8EGB - chains B and I of the 8 polymer chains in the assembly; structure by electron microscopy, 3.80 A resolution.

== Chain B ==
Molecule: template DNA
Sequence (32 nucleotides; row label = number of the first residue in the row):
     1 TCTGAATTTA CGGGCGCAAC TATGCCGGAC GC
Not modelled in the structure: 32

== Chain I ==
Name: DNA-directed RNA polymerase subunit beta
From: Escherichia coli
Notes: EC 2.7.7.6
UniProtKB: P0A8V4 (RPOB_ECO57); residues 1-1342 here = UniProt positions 1-1342
Sequence (1342 residues; each row starts with the number of its first residue):
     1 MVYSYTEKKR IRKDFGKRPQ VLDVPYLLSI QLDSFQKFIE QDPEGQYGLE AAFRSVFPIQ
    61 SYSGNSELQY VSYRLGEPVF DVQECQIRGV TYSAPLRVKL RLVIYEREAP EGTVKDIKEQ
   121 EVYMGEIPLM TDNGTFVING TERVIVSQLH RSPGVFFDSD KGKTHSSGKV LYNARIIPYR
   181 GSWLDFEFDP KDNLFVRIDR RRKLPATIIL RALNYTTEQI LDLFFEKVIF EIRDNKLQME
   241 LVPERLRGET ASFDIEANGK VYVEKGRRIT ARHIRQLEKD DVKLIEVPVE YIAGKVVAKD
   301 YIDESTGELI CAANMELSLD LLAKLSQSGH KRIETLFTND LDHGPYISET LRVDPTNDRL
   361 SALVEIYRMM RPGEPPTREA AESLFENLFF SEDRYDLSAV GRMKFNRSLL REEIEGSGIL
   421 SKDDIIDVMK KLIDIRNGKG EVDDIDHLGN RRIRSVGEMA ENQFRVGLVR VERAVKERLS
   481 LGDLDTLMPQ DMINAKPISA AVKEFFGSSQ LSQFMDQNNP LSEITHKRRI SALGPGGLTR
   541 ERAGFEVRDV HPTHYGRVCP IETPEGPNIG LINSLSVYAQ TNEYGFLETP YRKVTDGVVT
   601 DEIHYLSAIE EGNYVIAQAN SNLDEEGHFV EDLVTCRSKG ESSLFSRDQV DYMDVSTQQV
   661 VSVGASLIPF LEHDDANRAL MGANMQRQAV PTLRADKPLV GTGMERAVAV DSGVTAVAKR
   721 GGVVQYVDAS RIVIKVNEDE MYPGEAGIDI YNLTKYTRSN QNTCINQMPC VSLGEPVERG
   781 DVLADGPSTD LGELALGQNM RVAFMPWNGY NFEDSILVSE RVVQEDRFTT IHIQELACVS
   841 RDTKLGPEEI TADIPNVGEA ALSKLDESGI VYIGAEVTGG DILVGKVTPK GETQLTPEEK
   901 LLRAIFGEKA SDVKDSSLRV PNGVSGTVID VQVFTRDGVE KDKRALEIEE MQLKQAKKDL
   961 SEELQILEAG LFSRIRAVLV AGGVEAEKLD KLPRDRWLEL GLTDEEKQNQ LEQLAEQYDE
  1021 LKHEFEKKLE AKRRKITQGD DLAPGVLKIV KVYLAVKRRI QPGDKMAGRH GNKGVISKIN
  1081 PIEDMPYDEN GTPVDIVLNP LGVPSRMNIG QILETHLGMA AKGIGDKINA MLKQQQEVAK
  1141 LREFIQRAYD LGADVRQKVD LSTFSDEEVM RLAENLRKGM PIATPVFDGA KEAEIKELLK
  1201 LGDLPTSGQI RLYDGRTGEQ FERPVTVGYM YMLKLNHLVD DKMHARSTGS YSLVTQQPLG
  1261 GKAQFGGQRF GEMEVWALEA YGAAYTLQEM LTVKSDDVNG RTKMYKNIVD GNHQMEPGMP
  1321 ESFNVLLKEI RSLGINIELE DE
Not modelled in the structure: 1
Residues lining bound ligands:
  - chapso (1N7), molecule 1: Gln46, Tyr47, Tyr179, Ser398, Ala399, Val400, Arg452, Glu458, Glu461, Glu583, Tyr584
  - chapso (1N7), molecule 2: Gln725, Tyr726, Glu962, Gln965, Ile966, Ala969
Curated features (UniProtKB/Swiss-Prot):
  - modified residue (N6-acetyllysine): Lys1022, Lys1200

== Chain B / chain I interface ==
Contacting residue pairs (15; chain B residue first):
  DC17(B) - Met1273(I)  sugar contact
  DA18(B) - Arg1269(I)  salt bridge to the phosphate
  DA18(B) - Gly1271(I)  phosphate contact
  DA18(B) - Glu1274(I)  sugar contact
  DA19(B) - Gln1268(I)  phosphate contact
  DA19(B) - Arg1269(I)  hydrogen bond to the phosphate
  DC20(B) - Gly1261(I)  phosphate contact
  DC20(B) - Lys1262(I)  hydrogen bond to the phosphate
  DT21(B) - Lys1262(I)  salt bridge to the phosphate
  DT21(B) - Ala1263(I)  phosphate contact
  DA22(B) - Phe514(I)  sugar contact
  DT23(B) - Arg143(I)  hydrogen bond to the phosphate
  DG24(B) - Asn139(I)  hydrogen bond to the phosphate
  DC25(B) - Lys503(I)  salt bridge to the phosphate
  DA29(B) - Lys496(I)  salt bridge to the phosphate
Interface residues without a listed pair, chain B (13 interface residues in all): DT9, DA10, DG16
Interface residues without a listed pair, chain I (19 interface residues in all): Thr141, His165, Pro190, Lys203, Gly507, Glu1272

== In short ==
The interface between chain B and chain I involves 13 residues on one side and 19 on the other, with 4
hydrogen bonds and 4 salt bridges. Polar pairs include DA19(B)-Arg1269(I), DC20(B)-Lys1262(I) and
DT23(B)-Arg143(I). Bound to chain I: chapso.
Chain B is template DNA and chain I is DNA-directed RNA polymerase subunit beta (Escherichia coli); the
structure, Cryo-EM structure of consensus elemental paused elongation complex with an unfolded TL, was
determined by electron microscopy, deposited together with 8EG7, 8EG8, 8EH8, 8EH9, 8EHA, 8EHF and 8EHI.
